Entry 5A50 (X-ray diffraction, 2.40 A resolution); this record covers chains A and B.

Chain A:
Protein: At3g17980
From: Arabidopsis thaliana
Reference sequence: Q9LVH4 (Q9LVH4_ARATH); residues 18-194 here correspond to UniProt positions 1-177 (UniProt number = residue number - 17)
Sequence (177 residues; each row starts with the number of its first residue):
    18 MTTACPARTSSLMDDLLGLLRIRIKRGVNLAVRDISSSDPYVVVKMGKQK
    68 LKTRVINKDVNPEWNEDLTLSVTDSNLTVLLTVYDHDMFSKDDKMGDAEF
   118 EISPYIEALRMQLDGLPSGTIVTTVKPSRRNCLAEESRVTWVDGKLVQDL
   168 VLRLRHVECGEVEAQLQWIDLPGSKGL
Disordered / not traced: 18-29
Differences from the reference sequence: conflict S120 (Lys103 in Q9LVH4)
UniProt features mapped onto this chain:
  - binding site (Ca(2+)): R50, D51, D56, D102, H103, D104, D110
Bound ions: Ca2+ site 1: R50, D51, D102, D104, D110; Ca2+ site 2: D51, D56, D102, H103, D104
From the paper describing this entry:
  - mutagenesis - D102A/D104A: abolished binding to phospholipid

Chain B:
Protein: At3g17980
From: Arabidopsis thaliana
Reference sequence: Q9LVH4 (Q9LVH4_ARATH); residues 18-194 here correspond to UniProt positions 1-177 (UniProt number = residue number - 17)
Sequence (177 residues; numbered 18 to 194; the number before each row is that of its first residue):
    18 MTTACPARTSSLMDDLLGLLRIRIKRGVNLAVRDISSSDPYVVVKMGSQK
    68 LKTRVINKDVNPEWNEDLTLSVTDSNLTVLLTVYDHDMFSKDDKMGDAEF
   118 EIKPYIEALRMQLDGLPSGTIVTTVKPSRRNCLAEESRVTWVDGKLVQDL
   168 VLRLRHVECGEVEAQLQWIDLPGSSGL
Disordered / not traced: 18-29
Differences from the reference sequence: conflict S65 (Lys48 in Q9LVH4), S192 (Lys175 in Q9LVH4)
UniProt features mapped onto this chain:
  - binding site (Ca(2+)): R50, D51, D56, D102, H103, D104, D110
Bound ions: Ca2+ site 1: R50, D51, D102, D104, D110; Ca2+ site 2: D51, D56, D102, H103, D104; Zn2+: H103, D109, D131 (together with phosphocholine)
Small-molecule neighbours:
  - phosphocholine (PC): Y58, V60, K67, K69, Y101, K108, D109
  - phosphocholine: Y58, K69, T70, R71, V72, H103, D104, D109

Interface between chain A and chain B:
Contacting residue pairs (15; chain A residue first):
  M30(A) - M30(B)
  M30(A) - G190(B)
  M30(A) - S191(B)
  L36(A) - L36(B)  hydrophobic
  L36(A) - L188(B)  hydrophobic
  R38(A) - I186(B)
  Q66(A) - P189(B)
  R71(A) - D160(B)
  E83(A) - K162(B)
  T86(A) - I186(B)
  T86(A) - L188(B)
  T86(A) - P189(B)
  S88(A) - P189(B)
  L188(A) - M30(B)  hydrophobic
  L188(A) - S88(B)
Other interface residues (no listed pair), chain A (13 interface residues in all): L68, I186, P189, S191
Other interface residues (no listed pair), chain B (15 interface residues in all): D31, R38, Q66, D84, T86

Summary:
The interface between chain A and chain B involves 13 residues on one side and 15 on the other. Bound to chain
B: phosphocholine. UniProt lists 7 Ca2+-binding residues on chain A; 7 Ca2+-binding residues on chain B. From
the paper: D102A/D104A of chain A abolish binding to phospholipid.
Chain A is At3g17980 and chain B is At3g17980, both from Arabidopsis thaliana; the structure, The crystal
structure of Arabidopsis thaliana CAR4 in complex with two calcium ions, Zn and Phopho ..., was determined by
X-ray diffraction (same publication as 5A4X, 5A51 and 5A52).
